Entry 6MOA (X-ray diffraction, 1.27 A resolution); this record covers chain A.

Chain A:
Protein: Bromodomain-containing protein 2
From: Homo sapiens
UniProtKB: P25440 (BRD2_HUMAN), isoform P25440-2; numbering as in UniProt (aligned over 346-455)
Amino-acid sequence (110 residues; numbered 346 to 455; the number before each row is that of its first residue):
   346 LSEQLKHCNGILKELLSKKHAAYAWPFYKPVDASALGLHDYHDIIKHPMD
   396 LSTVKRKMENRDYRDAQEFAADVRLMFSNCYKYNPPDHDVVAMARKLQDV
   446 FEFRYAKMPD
Disordered / not traced: 455
Ligand contacts: JW4 (4-(2-cyclopropyl-7-(6-methylquinolin-5-yl)-1H-benzo[d]imidazol-5-yl)-3,5-dimethylisoxazole): Trp-370, Pro-371, Phe-372, Val-376, Leu-381, Leu-383, Tyr-386, Cys-425, Tyr-428, Asn-429, His-433, Asp-434, Val-435, Met-438
Swiss-Prot annotation at these positions:
  - mutagenesis: Val-376 (V376A: Abolished binding to histone H4 acetylated at 'Lys-12' (H4K12ac)), Leu-381 (L381A: Reduced binding to histone H4 acetylated at 'Lys-12' (H4K12ac)), Leu-383 (L383A: Reduced binding to histone H4 acetylated at 'Lys-12' (H4K12ac)), Asn-429 (N429A: Abolished binding to histone H4 acetylated at 'Lys-12' (H4K12ac))

In short:
Ligands of chain A: compound JW4. Curated annotation (UniProt) lists 4 mutagenesis sites.
Chain A is Bromodomain-containing protein 2 (Homo sapiens); the structure, C-terminal bromodomain of human
BRD2 in complex with
4-(2-cyclopropyl-7-(6-methylquinolin-5-yl)-1H-benzo[d]imidazol-5-yl)-3,5-dimethylisoxazole inhibitor, was
determined by X-ray diffraction, deposited together with 6MO7, 6MO8 and 6MO9.
